Entry 3AZF (X-ray diffraction, 2.70 A resolution); this record covers chains C and I of the 10 polymer chains in the assembly.

Chain C:
Protein: Histone H2A type 1-B/E
Source organism: Homo sapiens
Reference sequence: P04908 (H2A1B_HUMAN); residues 0-129 here correspond to UniProt positions 1-130 (UniProt number = residue number + 1)
Sequence (133 residues; row label = number of the first residue in the row; numbers below 1 keep their minus sign (Gly-3 is residue -3)):
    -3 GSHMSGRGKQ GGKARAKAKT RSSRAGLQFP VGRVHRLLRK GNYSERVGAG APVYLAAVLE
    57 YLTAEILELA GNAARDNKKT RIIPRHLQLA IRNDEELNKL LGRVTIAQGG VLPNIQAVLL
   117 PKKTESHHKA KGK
Disordered / not traced: -3 to 10, 119-129
Sequence notes: expression tag (-3 to -1)
Curated features (UniProtKB/Swiss-Prot):
  - modified residue: Ser1 (N-acetylserine), Arg3 (Citrulline), Lys5 (N6-(2-hydroxyisobutyryl)lysine), Lys9 (N6-(2-hydroxyisobutyryl)lysine), Lys13 (N6-(beta-hydroxybutyryl)lysine), Lys36 (N6-(2-hydroxyisobutyryl)lysine), Lys74 (N6-(2-hydroxyisobutyryl)lysine), Lys75 (N6-(2-hydroxyisobutyryl)lysine), Lys95 (N6-(2-hydroxyisobutyryl)lysine), Gln104 (N5-methylglutamine), Lys118 (N6-(2-hydroxyisobutyryl)lysine), Lys119 (N6-crotonyllysine), Thr120 (Phosphothreonine), Lys125 (N6-crotonyllysine)
  - cross-link (Glycyl lysine isopeptide (Lys-Gly)): Lys13 (interchain with G-Cter in ubiquitin), Lys15 (interchain with G-Cter in ubiquitin), Lys119 (interchain with G-Cter in ubiquitin)

Chain I:
Molecule: 146-nt DNA strand
Sequence (146 nucleotides; numbered 1 to 146; the number before each row is that of its first residue):
     1 ATCAATATCC ACCTGCAGAT TCTACCAAAA GTGTATTTGG AAACTGCTCC ATCAAAAGGC
    61 ATGTTCAGCT GAATTCAGCT GAACATGCCT TTTGATGGAG CAGTTTCCAA ATACACTTTT
   121 GGTAGAATCT GCAGGTGGAT ATTGAT
Disordered / not traced: 146
Bound ions: Mn2+ site 1 near DG68 (its only coordinating residue here); Mn2+ site 2 near DG78 (its only coordinating residue here); Mn2+ site 3 near DG100 (its only coordinating residue here); Mn2+ site 4 near DG121 (its only coordinating residue here); Mn2+ site 5 near DA133 (its only coordinating residue here)

Interface between chain C and chain I:
Contacting residue pairs (18):
  Arg11(C) - DA30(I)  hydrogen bond to the base
  Arg11(C) - DG31(I)  phosphate contact
  Arg11(C) - DT32(I)  phosphate contact
  Ala12(C) - DG31(I)  phosphate contact
  Ala12(C) - DT32(I)  hydrogen bond to the phosphate
  Lys13(C) - DG31(I)  phosphate contact
  Ala14(C) - DG31(I)  phosphate contact
  Lys15(C) - DA30(I)  phosphate contact
  Lys15(C) - DG31(I)  hydrogen bond to the phosphate
  Thr16(C) - DA30(I)  phosphate contact
  Arg17(C) - DA30(I)  salt bridge to the phosphate
  Arg20(C) - DG31(I)  salt bridge to the phosphate
  Gly28(C) - DA29(I)  phosphate contact
  Arg29(C) - DA29(I)  phosphate contact
  Arg32(C) - DA28(I)  phosphate contact
  Arg32(C) - DA29(I)  salt bridge to the phosphate
  Arg42(C) - DT38(I)  salt bridge to the phosphate
  Arg77(C) - DA19(I)  sugar contact
Interface residues without a listed pair, chain C (14 interface residues in all): Lys74
Interface residues without a listed pair, chain I (8 interface residues in all): DA11

In short:
14 residues of chain C face 8 of chain I across their interface; the contacts include 3 hydrogen bonds and 4
salt bridges. Among the polar pairs are Arg11(C)-DA30(I), Ala12(C)-DT32(I) and Lys15(C)-DG31(I).
Here chain C is Histone H2A type 1-B/E (Homo sapiens) and chain I is a 146-nt DNA strand. Entry 3AZF (Crystal
Structure of Human Nucleosome Core Particle Containing H3K79Q mutation) was determined by X-ray diffraction
together with 3AYW, 3AZE, 3AZG, 3AZH, 3AZJ, 3AZK and 3 further entries from the same study.
